Entry 6UT4 (electron microscopy, 3.10 A resolution); this record covers chains A and B of the 6 polymer chains in the assembly.

[Chain A (and B)]
Protein: GTPase subunit of restriction endonuclease
From: Thermococcus gammatolerans
Notes: chain B of this document is another copy of the same molecule, construct and numbering; everything in this record applies to it too
UniProt: C5A3Z3 (C5A3Z3_THEGJ); residue numbers follow UniProt; this construct covers 186-613
Sequence (428 residues; row label = number of the first residue in the row):
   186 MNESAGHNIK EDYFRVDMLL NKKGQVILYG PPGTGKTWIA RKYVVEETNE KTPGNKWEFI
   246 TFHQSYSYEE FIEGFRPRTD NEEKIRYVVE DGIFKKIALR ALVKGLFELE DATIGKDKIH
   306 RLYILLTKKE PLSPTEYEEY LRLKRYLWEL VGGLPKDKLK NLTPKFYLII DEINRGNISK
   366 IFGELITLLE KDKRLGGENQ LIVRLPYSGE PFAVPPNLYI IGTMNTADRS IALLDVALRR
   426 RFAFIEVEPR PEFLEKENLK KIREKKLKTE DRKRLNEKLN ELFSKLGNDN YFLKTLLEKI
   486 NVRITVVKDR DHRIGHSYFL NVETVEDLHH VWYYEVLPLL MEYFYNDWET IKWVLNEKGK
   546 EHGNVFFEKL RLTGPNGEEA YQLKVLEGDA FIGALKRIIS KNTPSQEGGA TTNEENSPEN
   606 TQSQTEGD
Disordered / not traced: 186-197, 585-613 (chain B: 186-195, 265-268, 585-613)
Metal / ion sites: Mg2+: Thr222, Asp356 (together with GTP-gamma-S)
Ligand contacts:
  - GTP-gamma-S (GSP; 5'-guanosine-diphosphate-monothiophosphate), molecule 1: Pro217, Gly218, Thr219, Gly220, Lys221, Thr222, Trp223, Glu357, Asn410, Phe438, Ile447, His501, Ser502, Leu505
  - GTP-gamma-S (GSP), molecule 2: Asp377, Asn384, Arg425
From the paper describing this entry:
  - self-association interface (contacts with another copy of this molecule); pairs are residue here / residue on that copy: Arg424-Glu527
  - mutagenesis - R360A, R414A, D420A, R424A, E527A, Y530A: increased catalytic activity
  - binding site for GTP-gamma-S: Lys221, Trp223, Glu375, Asp377, Lys378, Arg425, Arg426, His501
  - mutagenesis - K221A, T222A, D356A, N410A, D413A, R425A, R426A: decreased catalytic activity
  - mutagenesis - W223A, D356A, R425A, R426A: decreased stability
  - mutagenesis - W223A, N410A, D413A: abolished catalytic activity
  - catalytic residues: Arg426
  - mutagenesis - E375A, D377A, K378A: unchanged catalytic activity

[How chain A and chain B interact]
Pairs across the interface - 42 pairs, chain A then chain B:
  Arg226(A) - Lys378(B)
  Arg226(A) - Asn384(B)
  Phe244(A) - Thr372(B)
  Phe244(A) - Lys378(B)
  Thr246(A) - Arg425(B)
  Thr246(A) - Arg426(B)
  His248(A) - Ser364(B)
  His248(A) - Gly368(B)
  Ser250(A) - Asn362(B)
  Ser250(A) - Ser364(B)  hydrogen bond
  Pro262(A) - Phe260(B)  hydrophobic
  Pro262(A) - Tyr392(B)  hydrophobic
  Thr264(A) - Phe260(B)
  Glu268(A) - Ile270(B)
  Glu268(A) - Arg271(B)
  Glu268(A) - Tyr272(B)  hydrogen bond (backbone-backbone)
  Ile270(A) - Phe260(B)  hydrophobic
  Ile270(A) - Tyr272(B)
  Lys314(A) - Arg389(B)  hydrogen bond (backbone-side chain)
  Pro316(A) - Gly394(B)
  Asp356(A) - Arg425(B)  salt bridge
  Glu357(A) - Arg425(B)
  Arg360(A) - Val421(B)
  Asp512(A) - Lys207(B)  salt bridge
  His515(A) - Met203(B)
  His515(A) - Lys207(B)
  Tyr519(A) - Arg200(B)  hydrogen bond
  Glu527(A) - Ile416(B)
  Glu527(A) - Arg424(B)  salt bridge
  Tyr530(A) - Asp494(B)  hydrogen bond
  Asn531(A) - Asp494(B)
  Leu555(A) - Val491(B)  hydrophobic
  Leu557(A) - Val487(B)  hydrophobic
  Leu557(A) - Arg488(B)
  Thr558(A) - Trp538(B)
  Gly559(A) - Trp538(B)
  Pro560(A) - Trp538(B)
  Pro560(A) - Lys543(B)  hydrogen bond (backbone-side chain)
  Glu563(A) - Val491(B)
  Glu563(A) - Val492(B)
  Ala565(A) - Thr490(B)
  Ala565(A) - Val491(B)  hydrophobic
Other interface residues (no listed pair), chain A (33 interface residues in all): Glu255, Arg263, Lys269, Glu315, Asp413, Glu564
Other interface residues (no listed pair), chain B (35 interface residues in all): Glu369, Pro391, Ala417, Lys493, Glu534, Thr535

[Overview]
33 residues of chain A and 35 residues of chain B are in contact, with 6 hydrogen bonds and 3 salt bridges.
Polar contacts include Asp356(A)-Arg425(B), Asp512(A)-Lys207(B) and Glu527(A)-Arg424(B). From the paper: the
catalytic residue Arg426(A); K221A, T222A and D356A of chain A, among others, reduce catalytic activity; 17
substitutions were tested in all.
Both chains are GTPase subunit of restriction endonuclease (Thermococcus gammatolerans). Entry 6UT4 (Cryo-EM
structure of the asymmetric AAA+ domain hexamer from Thermococcus gammatolerans McrB) was determined by
electron microscopy (same publication as 6UT3, 6UT5, 6UT6, 6UT7 and 6UT8).
